Entry 7AF5 (electron microscopy, 2.96 A resolution); this record covers chains 1 and M of the 9 polymer chains in the assembly.

== Chain 1 ==
Molecule: 16SrRNA (head domain of the 30S ribosome)
From: Escherichia coli
Sequence (1541 nucleotides; numbered 1 to 1541; the number before each row is that of its first residue):
     1 AAAUUGAAGAGUUUGAUCAUGGCUCAGAUUGAACGCUGGCGGCAGGCCUA
    51 ACACAUGCAAGUCGAACGGUAACAGGAAGAAGCUUGCUUCUUUGCUGACG
   101 AGUGGCGGACGGGUGAGUAAUGUCUGGGAAACUGCCUGAUGGAGGGGGAU
   151 AACUACUGGAAACGGUAGCUAAUACCGCAUAACGUCGCAAGACCAAAGAG
   201 GGGGACCUUCGGGCCUCUUGCCAUCGGAUGUGCCCAGAUGGGAUUAGCUA
   251 GUAGGUGGGGUAACGGCUCACCUAGGCGACGAUCCCUAGCUGGUCUGAGA
   301 GGAUGACCAGCCACACUGGAACUGAGACACGGUCCAGACUCCUACGGGAG
   351 GCAGCAGUGGGGAAUAUUGCACAAUGGGCGCAAGCCUGAUGCAGCCAUGC
   401 CGCGUGUAUGAAGAAGGCCUUCGGGUUGUAAAGUACUUUCAGCGGGGAGG
   451 AAGGGAGUAAAGUUAAUACCUUUGCUCAUUGACGUUACCCGCAGAAGAAG
   501 CACCGGCUAACUCCGUGCCAGCAGCCXCGGUAAUACGGAGGGUGCAAGCG
   551 UUAAUCGGAAUUACUGGGCGUAAAGCGCACGCAGGCGGUUUGUUAAGUCA
   601 GAUGUGAAAUCCCCGGGCUCAACCUGGGAACUGCAUCUGAUACUGGCAAG
   651 CUUGAGUCUCGUAGAGGGGGGUAGAAUUCCAGGUGUAGCGGUGAAAUGCG
   701 UAGAGAUCUGGAGGAAUACCGGUGGCGAAGGCGGCCCCCUGGACGAAGAC
   751 UGACGCUCAGGUGCGAAAGCGUGGGGAGCAAACAGGAUUAGAUACCCUGG
   801 UAGUCCACGCCGUAAACGAUGUCGACUUGGAGGUUGUGCCCUUGAGGCGU
   851 GGCUUCCGGAGCUAACGCGUUAAGUCGACCGCCUGGGGAGUACGGCCGCA
   901 AGGUUAAAACUCAAAUGAAUUGACGGGGGCCCGCACAAGCGGUGGAGCAU
   951 GUGGUUUAAUUCGAUGXAACGCGAAGAACCUUACCUGGUCUUGACAUCCA
  1001 CGGAAGUUUUCAGAGAUGAGAAUGUGCCUUCGGGAACCGUGAGACAGGUG
  1051 CUGCAUGGCUGUCGUCAGCUCGUGUUGUGAAAUGUUGGGUUAAGUCCCGC
  1101 AACGAGCGCAACCCUUAUCCUUUGUUGCCAGCGGUCCGGCCGGGAACUCA
  1151 AAGGAGACUGCCAGUGAUAAACUGGAGGAAGGUGGGGAUGACGUCAAGUC
  1201 AUCAUGGCCCUUACGACCAGGGCUACACACGUGCUACAAUGGCGCAUACA
  1251 AAGAGAAGCGACCUCGCGAGAGCAAGCGGACCUCAUAAAGUGCGUCGUAG
  1301 UCCGGAUUGGAGUCUGCAACUCGACUCCAUGAAGUCGGAAUCGCUAGUAA
  1351 UCGUGGAUCAGAAUGCCACGGUGAAUACGUUCCCGGCCUUGUACACACCG
  1401 CCCGUXACACCAUGGGAGUGGGUUGCAAAAGAAGUAGGUAGCUUAACCUU
  1451 CGGGAGGGCGCUUACCACUUUGUGAUUCAUGACUGGGGUGAAGUCGUAAC
  1501 AAGGUAACCGUAGGGGAACCUGCGGUUGGAUCACCUCCUUA
Not modelled in the structure: 1-930, 1387-1541
Modified residues: PSU (pseudouridine-5'-monophosphate) at position 516, G7M (N7-methyl-guanosine-5'-monophosphate) at position 527, 2MG (2N-methylguanosine-5'-monophosphate) at position 966, 5MC (5-methylcytidine-5'-monophosphate) at position 967, 2MG (2N-methylguanosine-5'-monophosphate) at position 1207, 4OC (4n,o2'-methylcytidine-5'-monophosphate) at position 1401, 5MC (5-methylcytidine-5'-monophosphate) at position 1406, UR3 (3-methyluridine-5'-monophoshate) at position 1497, 2MG (2N-methylguanosine-5'-monophosphate) at position 1515, MA6 (6N-dimethyladenosine-5'-monophoshate) at position 1517, MA6 (6N-dimethyladenosine-5'-monophoshate) at position 1518
Metal / ion sites: Mg2+ site 1 near C934 (its only coordinating residue here); Mg2+ site 2: A935, G1343; Mg2+ site 3 near A937 (its only coordinating residue here); Mg2+ site 4: G944, G945; Mg2+ site 5 near C972 (its only coordinating residue here); Mg2+ site 6: G976, C1359; Mg2+ site 7 near C980 (its only coordinating residue here); Mg2+ site 8: G993, G1041; Mg2+ site 9: C1054, A1197, G1198; Mg2+ site 10: C1054, A1197; Mg2+ site 11 near C1066 (its only coordinating residue here); Mg2+ site 12: U1085, G1099; 15 more Mg2+ sites not listed

== Chain M ==
Molecule: 30S ribosomal protein S13
From: Escherichia coli
UniProt: C3SR52 (C3SR52_ECOLX); residues 1-118 here = UniProt positions 1-118
Sequence (118 residues; each row starts with the number of its first residue):
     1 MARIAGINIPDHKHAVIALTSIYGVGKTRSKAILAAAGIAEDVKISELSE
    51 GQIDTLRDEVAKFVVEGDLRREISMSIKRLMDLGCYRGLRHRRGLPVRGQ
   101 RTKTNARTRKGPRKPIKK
Not modelled in the structure: 1, 116-118

== How chain 1 and chain M interact ==
Residue-residue contacts - 76 pairs, chain 1 then chain M:
  G947(1) - Arg107(M)  phosphate contact
  G947(1) - Thr108(M)  hydrogen bond to the phosphate
  C948(1) - Asn105(M)  phosphate contact
  C948(1) - Ala106(M)  phosphate contact
  C948(1) - Arg107(M)  hydrogen bond to the phosphate
  C948(1) - Thr108(M)  hydrogen bond to the phosphate
  A949(1) - Gln100(M)  phosphate contact
  A949(1) - Asn105(M)  hydrogen bond to the base
  U950(1) - Arg101(M)  salt bridge to the phosphate
  U950(1) - Thr104(M)  base contact
  U950(1) - Asn105(M)  base contact
  G951(1) - Arg101(M)  salt bridge to the phosphate
  U952(1) - Lys103(M)  base contact
  G953(1) - Lys103(M)  base contact
  G954(1) - Lys103(M)  hydrogen bond to the base
  A1225(1) - Arg101(M)  phosphate contact
  A1225(1) - Thr102(M)  hydrogen bond to the phosphate
  A1225(1) - Lys103(M)  hydrogen bond to the phosphate
  C1226(1) - Arg90(M)  salt bridge to the phosphate
  C1226(1) - Arg93(M)  salt bridge to the phosphate
  C1226(1) - Thr102(M)  hydrogen bond to the sugar
  C1226(1) - Lys103(M)  base contact
  C1226(1) - Lys110(M)  hydrogen bond to the sugar
  A1227(1) - Leu95(M)  phosphate contact
  A1227(1) - Lys110(M)  salt bridge to the phosphate
  A1227(1) - Lys114(M)  sugar contact
  C1228(1) - Lys103(M)  hydrogen bond to the base
  C1228(1) - Arg107(M)  salt bridge to the phosphate
  C1228(1) - Lys110(M)  salt bridge to the phosphate
  C1228(1) - Arg113(M)  phosphate contact
  C1228(1) - Lys114(M)  hydrogen bond to the phosphate
  A1229(1) - Arg113(M)  salt bridge to the phosphate
  C1243(1) - Lys27(M)  sugar contact
  U1295(1) - His14(M)  sugar contact
  C1296(1) - His14(M)  salt bridge to the phosphate
  C1302(1) - His14(M)  hydrogen bond to the base
  C1302(1) - Ile17(M)  sugar contact
  A1306(1) - Thr108(M)  hydrogen bond to the sugar
  U1307(1) - Gln100(M)  hydrogen bond to the phosphate
  U1307(1) - Thr108(M)  sugar contact
  U1307(1) - Arg109(M)  sugar contact
  U1308(1) - Ile77(M)  sugar contact
  U1308(1) - His91(M)  hydrogen bond to the phosphate
  U1308(1) - Pro96(M)  phosphate contact
  U1308(1) - Val97(M)  hydrogen bond to the phosphate
  U1308(1) - Arg98(M)  salt bridge to the phosphate
  U1308(1) - Gln100(M)  hydrogen bond to the phosphate
  G1309(1) - Ile73(M)  sugar contact
  G1309(1) - Ser76(M)  hydrogen bond to the sugar
  G1309(1) - Ile77(M)  sugar contact
  G1309(1) - Arg87(M)  salt bridge to the phosphate
  G1309(1) - His91(M)  salt bridge to the phosphate
  G1309(1) - Val97(M)  phosphate contact
  G1309(1) - Arg98(M)  salt bridge to the phosphate
  G1310(1) - Arg79(M)  salt bridge to the phosphate
  G1310(1) - Arg87(M)  salt bridge to the phosphate
  U1321(1) - Tyr86(M)  sugar contact
  C1322(1) - Tyr86(M)  phosphate contact
  C1322(1) - Gly99(M)  sugar contact
  G1323(1) - Arg98(M)  phosphate contact
  G1323(1) - Gly99(M)  phosphate contact
  C1328(1) - Thr28(M)  hydrogen bond to the phosphate
  C1328(1) - Arg29(M)  hydrogen bond to the sugar
  A1329(1) - Gly24(M)  hydrogen bond to the phosphate
  A1329(1) - Val25(M)  hydrogen bond to the phosphate
  A1329(1) - Gly26(M)  hydrogen bond to the phosphate
  A1329(1) - Lys27(M)  phosphate contact
  A1329(1) - Thr28(M)  phosphate contact
  A1329(1) - Arg29(M)  hydrogen bond to the phosphate
  A1329(1) - Leu69(M)  sugar contact
  U1330(1) - Ile22(M)  phosphate contact
  U1330(1) - Tyr23(M)  phosphate contact
  U1330(1) - Gly24(M)  hydrogen bond to the phosphate
  U1330(1) - Val25(M)  hydrogen bond to the phosphate
  U1330(1) - Gly26(M)  phosphate contact
  G1331(1) - Tyr23(M)  phosphate contact
Also at the interface, not in a pair above, chain 1 (33 interface residues in all): A946, G1297, C1320, A1332
Also at the interface, not in a pair above, chain M (41 interface residues in all): Lys13, Leu80, Pro112

== Overview ==
The interface between chain 1 and chain M involves 33 residues on one side and 41 on the other; the contacts
include 26 hydrogen bonds and 15 salt bridges. Polar pairs include A949(1)-Asn105(M), G954(1)-Lys103(M) and
C1228(1)-Lys103(M). A935(1) and G1343(1) form the Mg2+ site 2.
Chain 1 is 16SrRNA (head domain of the 30S ribosome) and chain M is 30S ribosomal protein S13, both from
Escherichia coli; the structure, Bacterial 30S ribosomal subunit assembly complex state I (head domain), was
determined by electron microscopy (same publication as 7AF3, 7AF8, 7AFA, 7AFD, 7AFH, 7AFI and 17 further
entries).
